Entry 4GW4 (X-ray diffraction, 2.65 A resolution); this record covers chains L and H.

# Chain L
Name: 3BNC60 Fab Light-chain
From: Homo sapiens
Notes: antibody fragment or engineered binder
Chain sequence (206 residues; numbered 1 to 203 plus 7 insertion-coded residues; 4 numbers in that range are skipped by the numbering (no residue carries them; nothing is unmodelled there); the number before each row is that of its first residue; a row labelled like 90A-90E holds insertion residues (90A, then the next letters in order)):
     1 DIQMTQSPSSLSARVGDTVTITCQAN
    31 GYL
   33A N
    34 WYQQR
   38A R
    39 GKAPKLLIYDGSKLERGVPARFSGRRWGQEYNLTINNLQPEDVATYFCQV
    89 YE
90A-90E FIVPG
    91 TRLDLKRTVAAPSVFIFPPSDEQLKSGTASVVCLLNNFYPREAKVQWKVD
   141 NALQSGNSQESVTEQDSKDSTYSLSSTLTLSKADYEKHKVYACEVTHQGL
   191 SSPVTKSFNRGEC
Unresolved in the structure: 1-3, 199-203
Disulfides: Cys23-Cys86, Cys123-Cys183
Covalently attached groups: N-acetylglucosamine (NAG) linked to Asn70
From the paper describing this entry:
  - post-translational modification sites: Asn70

# Chain H
Name: 3BNC60 Fab Heavy-chain
From: Homo sapiens
Notes: engineered mutation(s): P61A; antibody fragment or engineered binder
Chain sequence (229 residues; each row starts with the number of its first residue; a row labelled like 74A-74C holds insertion residues (74A, then the next letters in order)):
     1 EVHLSQSGAAVTKPGASVRVSCEASGYKISDHFIHWWRQAPGQGLQWVGW
    51 INPKTGQPNNARQFQGRVSLTRQA
74A-74C SWD
    75 FDTY
   78A S
    79 FYMDLKAVRSDDTAIYFCARQRSDFWDFDVWGSGTQVTVSSASTKGPSVF
   129 PLAPSSKSTSGGTAALGCLVKDYFPEPVTVSWNSGALTSGVHTFPAVLQS
   179 SGLYSLSSVVTVPSSSLGTQTYICNVNHKPSNTKVDKRVEPKSCDKT
Unresolved in the structure: 133-140, 218-225
Disulfides: Cys22-Cys96, Cys146-Cys202
Modified positions: Glu1 (pyroglutamic acid; PCA)

# Chain L / chain H interface
Pairs across the interface - 60 pairs, chain L then chain H:
  Tyr32(L) - Ser101(H)
  Tyr32(L) - Phe103(H)
  Asn33A(L) - Trp104(H)  hydrogen bond (side chain-backbone)
  Asn33A(L) - Asp105(H)
  Tyr35(L) - Trp104(H)
  Tyr35(L) - Asp105(H)
  Tyr35(L) - Phe106(H)  hydrogen bond (side chain-backbone)
  Tyr35(L) - Trp109(H)
  Gln37(L) - Gln39(H)  hydrogen bond
  Gln37(L) - Phe95(H)
  Lys40(L) - Phe95(H)
  Ala41(L) - Phe95(H)  hydrophobic
  Ala41(L) - Trp109(H)  hydrophobic
  Ala41(L) - Gly110(H)
  Pro42(L) - Trp109(H)
  Leu44(L) - Arg100(H)
  Leu44(L) - Phe106(H)
  Leu44(L) - Asp107(H)
  Tyr47(L) - Arg100(H)
  Glu53(L) - Arg100(H)  salt bridge
  Glu53(L) - Asp107(H)
  Phe85(L) - Leu45(H)  hydrophobic
  Gln87(L) - Trp104(H)  hydrogen bond (side chain-backbone)
  Gln87(L) - Phe106(H)
  Tyr89(L) - Trp37(H)
  Tyr89(L) - Phe103(H)
  Tyr89(L) - Trp104(H)
  Glu90(L) - Trp47(H)
  Glu90(L) - Trp104(H)
  Ile90B(L) - Trp37(H)  hydrophobic
  Ile90B(L) - Leu45(H)
  Phe105(L) - Ala143(H)  hydrophobic
  Phe107(L) - Leu130(H)  hydrophobic
  Phe107(L) - Ala131(H)
  Phe107(L) - Ala143(H)
  Ser110(L) - Phe128(H)
  Ser110(L) - Pro129(H)
  Glu112(L) - Pro129(H)
  Glu112(L) - Lys215(H)  salt bridge
  Gln113(L) - Phe128(H)
  Gln113(L) - Lys149(H)
  Ser120(L) - Leu147(H)
  Ser120(L) - Lys149(H)
  Leu124(L) - Phe172(H)  hydrophobic
  Leu124(L) - Val187(H)  hydrophobic
  Asn126(L) - His170(H)  hydrogen bond
  Asn126(L) - Thr189(H)
  Asn127(L) - His170(H)  hydrogen bond
  Gln149(L) - Val175(H)
  Gln149(L) - Leu176(H)  hydrogen bond (side chain-backbone)
  Gln149(L) - Gln177(H)
  Ser151(L) - Phe172(H)
  Ser151(L) - Pro173(H)  hydrogen bond (side chain-backbone)
  Ser151(L) - Val175(H)
  Val152(L) - Pro173(H)
  Thr153(L) - Phe172(H)
  Ser163(L) - His170(H)  hydrogen bond
  Ser163(L) - Phe172(H)
  Leu164(L) - Phe172(H)
  Ser165(L) - Phe172(H)
Interface residues without a listed pair, chain L (37 interface residues in all): Arg38A, Ser116, Thr118, Val122, Glu150, Asp156
Interface residues without a listed pair, chain H (37 interface residues in all): Gly42, Asp102, Val127, Pro132, Thr141, Leu144, Thr171

# Summary
The chain L/chain H interface involves 37 residues from each chain; the contacts include 9 hydrogen bonds and
2 salt bridges. Among the polar pairs are Glu53(L)-Arg100(H), Glu112(L)-Lys215(H) and Asn33A(L)-Trp104(H).
N-acetylglucosamine is covalently linked to Asn70(L). From the paper: a modification site at Asn70(L).
Here chain L is 3BNC60 Fab Light-chain and chain H is 3BNC60 Fab Heavy-chain, both from Homo sapiens. Entry
4GW4 (Crystal structure of 3BNC60 Fab with P61A mutation) was determined by X-ray diffraction together with
4JPV and 4JPW from the same study.
